PDB entry 7UT6 | electron microscopy, 1.91 A resolution | chains B and D of the 4 polymer chains in the assembly

Chain B (and D):
Molecule: Nitrogenase molybdenum-iron protein beta chain
Organism: Azotobacter vinelandii DJ
Notes: EC 1.18.6.1; chain D of this document is another copy of the same molecule, construct and numbering; everything in this record applies to it too
Reference sequence: C1DGZ8 (C1DGZ8_AZOVD); residues 1-523 here = UniProt positions 1-523
Chain sequence (523 residues; row label = number of the first residue in the row):
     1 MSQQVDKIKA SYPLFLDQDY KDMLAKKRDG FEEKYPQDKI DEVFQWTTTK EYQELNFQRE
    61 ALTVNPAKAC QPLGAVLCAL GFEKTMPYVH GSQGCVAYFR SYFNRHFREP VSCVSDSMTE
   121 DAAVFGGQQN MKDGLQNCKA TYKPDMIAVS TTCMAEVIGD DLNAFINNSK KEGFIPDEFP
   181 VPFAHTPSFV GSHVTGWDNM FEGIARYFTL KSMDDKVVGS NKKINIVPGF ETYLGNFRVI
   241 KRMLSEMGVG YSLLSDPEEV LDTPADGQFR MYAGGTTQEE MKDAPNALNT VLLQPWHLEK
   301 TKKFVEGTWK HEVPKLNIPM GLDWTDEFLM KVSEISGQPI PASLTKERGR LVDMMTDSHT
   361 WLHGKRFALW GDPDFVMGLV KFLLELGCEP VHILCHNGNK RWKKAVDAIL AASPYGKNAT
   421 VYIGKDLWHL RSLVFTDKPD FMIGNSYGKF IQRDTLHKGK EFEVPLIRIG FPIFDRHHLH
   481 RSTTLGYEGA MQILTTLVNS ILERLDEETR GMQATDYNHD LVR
Not modelled in the structure: 1
Metal / ion sites: fe(8)-S(7) cluster Fe: Cys-70, Cys-95, Cys-153, Ser-188 (shared with 3 residues of chain A); Fe ion site 1: Arg-108, Glu-109 (shared with Asp-353(D), Asp-357(D) of chain D); Fe ion site 2: Asp-353, Asp-357 (shared with Arg-108(D), Glu-109(D) of chain D)
Small-molecule neighbours: fe(8)-S(7) cluster (CLF): Cys-70, Pro-72, Ser-92, Gly-94, Cys-95, Tyr-98, Phe-99, Thr-152, Cys-153, Ser-188

Interface between chain B and chain D:
Residue-residue contacts (134):
  Ser-11(B) / Tyr-517(D)  hydrogen bond (backbone-side chain)
  Ser-11(B) / Asn-518(D)  hydrogen bond
  Tyr-12(B) / Glu-508(D)
  Tyr-12(B) / Thr-515(D)
  Tyr-12(B) / Tyr-517(D)
  Tyr-12(B) / Asn-518(D)
  Phe-15(B) / Tyr-517(D)
  Leu-16(B) / Ala-514(D)
  Leu-16(B) / Thr-515(D)
  Lys-34(B) / Gln-513(D)  hydrogen bond
  Gln-37(B) / Gln-513(D)  hydrogen bond
  Arg-105(B) / Val-522(D)
  Arg-108(B) / Asp-357(D)
  Arg-108(B) / Arg-523(D)  hydrogen bond (side chain-backbone)
  Glu-109(B) / Asp-353(D)
  Arg-238(B) / Arg-350(D)
  Glu-259(B) / Lys-346(D)  salt bridge
  Glu-259(B) / Arg-350(D)  salt bridge
  Asp-262(B) / Arg-350(D)  salt bridge
  Pro-264(B) / Lys-346(D)
  Pro-264(B) / Gly-349(D)
  Pro-264(B) / Arg-350(D)
  Ala-265(B) / Gly-349(D)  hydrogen bond (backbone-backbone)
  Ala-265(B) / Val-352(D)
  Ala-265(B) / Asp-353(D)
  Lys-346(B) / Glu-259(D)  salt bridge
  Lys-346(B) / Pro-264(D)
  Gly-349(B) / Pro-264(D)
  Gly-349(B) / Ala-265(D)  hydrogen bond (backbone-backbone)
  Arg-350(B) / Arg-238(D)
  Arg-350(B) / Glu-259(D)  salt bridge
  Arg-350(B) / Asp-262(D)  salt bridge
  Arg-350(B) / Pro-264(D)
  Arg-350(B) / Arg-481(D)
  Val-352(B) / Ala-265(D)
  Asp-353(B) / Glu-109(D)
  Asp-353(B) / Ala-265(D)
  Met-354(B) / His-478(D)
  Met-354(B) / Arg-481(D)
  Asp-357(B) / Arg-108(D)
  Asp-357(B) / His-477(D)
  Ser-358(B) / His-477(D)  hydrogen bond
  Ser-358(B) / His-478(D)  hydrogen bond
  Trp-361(B) / His-477(D)
  Ser-446(B) / Leu-521(D)
  Tyr-447(B) / Leu-521(D)  hydrophobic
  Lys-449(B) / Asp-506(D)  salt bridge
  Lys-449(B) / His-519(D)
  Lys-449(B) / Asp-520(D)  hydrogen bond (side chain-backbone)
  Phe-450(B) / His-519(D)
  Phe-450(B) / Leu-521(D)  hydrophobic
  Gln-452(B) / Arg-510(D)
  Arg-453(B) / Arg-510(D)
  Arg-453(B) / Met-512(D)
  Arg-453(B) / Asp-516(D)
  Asp-454(B) / Met-512(D)
  Leu-456(B) / Arg-510(D)
  His-457(B) / Met-512(D)
  Glu-463(B) / Arg-510(D)  salt bridge
  Arg-468(B) / Asp-506(D)  salt bridge
  Phe-474(B) / Leu-521(D)
  Phe-474(B) / Val-522(D)
  Phe-474(B) / Arg-523(D)  hydrogen bond (backbone-backbone)
  Asp-475(B) / Leu-502(D)
  Asp-475(B) / Asp-506(D)
  Asp-475(B) / Leu-521(D)
  Asp-475(B) / Arg-523(D)
  Arg-476(B) / Asn-499(D)
  Arg-476(B) / Leu-502(D)
  Arg-476(B) / Glu-503(D)  salt bridge
  Arg-476(B) / Asp-506(D)  salt bridge
  His-477(B) / Asp-357(D)
  His-477(B) / Ser-358(D)  hydrogen bond
  His-477(B) / Trp-361(D)
  His-477(B) / Thr-495(D)
  His-477(B) / Val-498(D)
  His-477(B) / Asn-499(D)  hydrogen bond (backbone-side chain)
  His-477(B) / Leu-502(D)
  His-477(B) / Arg-523(D)  hydrogen bond (side chain-backbone)
  His-478(B) / Met-354(D)
  His-478(B) / Asp-357(D)
  His-478(B) / Ser-358(D)  hydrogen bond
  His-478(B) / Leu-494(D)
  Leu-479(B) / Asn-499(D)
  Arg-481(B) / Arg-350(D)
  Arg-481(B) / Met-354(D)
  Arg-481(B) / Met-491(D)
  Met-491(B) / Arg-481(D)
  Leu-494(B) / His-478(D)
  Thr-495(B) / His-477(D)
  Val-498(B) / His-477(D)
  Asn-499(B) / Arg-476(D)
  Asn-499(B) / His-477(D)  hydrogen bond (side chain-backbone)
  Asn-499(B) / Leu-479(D)
  Leu-502(B) / Asp-475(D)
  Leu-502(B) / Arg-476(D)
  Leu-502(B) / His-477(D)
  Glu-503(B) / Arg-476(D)
  Asp-506(B) / Lys-449(D)  salt bridge
  Asp-506(B) / Arg-468(D)  salt bridge
  Asp-506(B) / Asp-475(D)
  Asp-506(B) / Arg-476(D)  salt bridge
  Glu-508(B) / Tyr-12(D)
  Arg-510(B) / Gln-452(D)
  Arg-510(B) / Arg-453(D)
  Arg-510(B) / Leu-456(D)
  Arg-510(B) / Glu-463(D)  salt bridge
  Met-512(B) / Arg-453(D)
  Met-512(B) / Asp-454(D)
  Met-512(B) / His-457(D)
  Gln-513(B) / Lys-34(D)  hydrogen bond
  Gln-513(B) / Gln-37(D)  hydrogen bond
  Ala-514(B) / Leu-16(D)
  Thr-515(B) / Tyr-12(D)
  Thr-515(B) / Leu-16(D)
  Asp-516(B) / Arg-453(D)
  Tyr-517(B) / Ser-11(D)  hydrogen bond (side chain-backbone)
  Tyr-517(B) / Tyr-12(D)
  Tyr-517(B) / Phe-15(D)
  Asn-518(B) / Ser-11(D)  hydrogen bond
  Asn-518(B) / Tyr-12(D)
  His-519(B) / Lys-449(D)
  His-519(B) / Phe-450(D)
  Asp-520(B) / Lys-449(D)  hydrogen bond (backbone-side chain)
  Leu-521(B) / Ser-446(D)
  Leu-521(B) / Tyr-447(D)  hydrophobic
  Leu-521(B) / Phe-450(D)  hydrophobic
  Leu-521(B) / Phe-474(D)
  Leu-521(B) / Asp-475(D)
  Val-522(B) / Phe-474(D)
  Arg-523(B) / Arg-108(D)  hydrogen bond (backbone-side chain)
  Arg-523(B) / Phe-474(D)  hydrogen bond (backbone-backbone)
  Arg-523(B) / Asp-475(D)
  Arg-523(B) / His-477(D)  hydrogen bond (backbone-side chain)
Also at the interface, not in a pair above, chain B (67 interface residues in all): Pro-13, Thr-263, Leu-505, Thr-509
Also at the interface, not in a pair above, chain D (67 interface residues in all): Pro-13, Arg-105, Thr-263, Leu-505, Thr-509

In short:
The chain B/chain D interface involves 67 residues from each chain; the contacts include 24 hydrogen bonds and
15 salt bridges. Among the polar pairs are Glu-259(B)/Lys-346(D), Glu-259(B)/Arg-350(D) and
Asp-262(B)/Arg-350(D). Bound to chain B: fe(8)-S(7) cluster.
Chain B and chain D are both Nitrogenase molybdenum-iron protein beta chain (Azotobacter vinelandii DJ); the
structure, C1 symmetric cryoEM structure of Azotobacter vinelandii MoFeP under non-turnover conditions, was
determined by electron microscopy (same publication as 7UT7, 7UT8, 7UT9, 7UTA and 8DPN).
